4RWF - chains A and B; structure by X-ray diffraction, 1.76 A resolution.

== Chain A ==
Name: Maltose transporter subunit, Receptor activity-modifying protein 2, Calcitonin gene-related peptide type 1 receptor fusion protein
Source organism: Escherichia coli
UniProt: chimeric construct of P0AEX9, O60895, Q16602: residues 2-374 from P0AEX9 (MALE_ECOLI) positions 26-398 (UniProt number = residue number + 24); residues 1055-1138 from O60895 positions 55-138 (UniProt number = residue number - 1000); residues 2031-2116 from Q16602 positions 31-116 (UniProt number = residue number - 2000)
Amino-acid sequence (591 residues; numbered 1 to 2150; 1559 numbers in that range are skipped by the numbering (no residue carries them; nothing is unmodelled there); the number before each row is that of its first residue):
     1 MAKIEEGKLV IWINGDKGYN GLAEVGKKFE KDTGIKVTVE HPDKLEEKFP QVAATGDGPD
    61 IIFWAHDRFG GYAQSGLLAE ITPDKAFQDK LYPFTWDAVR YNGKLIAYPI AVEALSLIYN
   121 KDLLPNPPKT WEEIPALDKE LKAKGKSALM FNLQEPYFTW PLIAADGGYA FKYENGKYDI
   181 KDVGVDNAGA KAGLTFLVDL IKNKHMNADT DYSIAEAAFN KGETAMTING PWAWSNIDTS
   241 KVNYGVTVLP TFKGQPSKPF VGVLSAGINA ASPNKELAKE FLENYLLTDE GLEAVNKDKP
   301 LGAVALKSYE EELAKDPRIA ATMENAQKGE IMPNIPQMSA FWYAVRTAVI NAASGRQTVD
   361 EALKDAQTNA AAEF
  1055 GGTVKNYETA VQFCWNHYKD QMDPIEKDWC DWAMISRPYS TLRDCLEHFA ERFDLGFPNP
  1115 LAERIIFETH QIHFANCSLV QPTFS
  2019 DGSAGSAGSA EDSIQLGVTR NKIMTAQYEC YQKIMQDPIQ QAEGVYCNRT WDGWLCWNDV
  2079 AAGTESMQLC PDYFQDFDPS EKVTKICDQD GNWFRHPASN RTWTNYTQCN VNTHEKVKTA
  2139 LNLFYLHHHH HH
Disordered / not traced: 1-2, 2019-2031, 2130-2150
Sequence notes: expression tag (1, 2019-2030); conflict Arg-1106 (Leu106 in O60895); linker (1139)
Cystine bridges: Cys-1068/Cys-1099, Cys-1084/Cys-1131, Cys-2048/Cys-2074, Cys-2065/Cys-2105, Cys-2088/Cys-2127
From the paper describing this entry:
  - mutagenesis - R1097A, E1105A: unchanged signaling in response to AM
  - mutagenesis - R1097A/E1101A, R1097A/E1101W/G1110F/F1111W, E1101A/E1105A: decreased signaling in response to AM
  - specificity-determining residues: Glu-1101, Phe-1111 (proposed by the authors, not directly observed)
  - mutagenesis - W2069A, D2070A, W2072A (>20-fold), Y2091A, F2092A (>20-fold), D2094A (>20-fold), F2095A (>20-fold), K2103A, H2114A (>20-fold): decreased signaling in response to CGRP

== Chain B ==
Name: Adrenomedullin
UniProt: P35318 (ADML_HUMAN); residues 25-52 here correspond to UniProt positions 119-146 (UniProt number = residue number + 94)
Amino-acid sequence (29 residues; each row starts with the number of its first residue):
    25 KLAHQIYQFT DKDKDNVAPR SKISPQGYX
Disordered / not traced: 25-34
Sequence notes: amidation (53)
Modified residues: NH2 (amino group) at position 53
From the paper describing this entry:
  - contacts within the chain: Lys-46/Tyr-52
  - mutagenesis - Y52F: unchanged binding to CGRP receptor ECD complex

== How chain A and chain B interact ==
Residue-residue contacts (45):
  Arg-356(A) with Asp-39(B); Pro-43(B)
  Arg-1097(A) with Tyr-52(B), hydrogen bond
  Glu-1101(A) with Lys-46(B), salt bridge; Tyr-52(B), hydrogen bond
  Glu-1105(A) with Lys-46(B), salt bridge
  Phe-1111(A) with Tyr-52(B)
  Val-2036(A) with Asp-37(B)
  Thr-2037(A) with Lys-38(B); Asp-39(B), hydrogen bond (side chain-backbone)
  Asp-2070(A) with Tyr-52(B)
  Trp-2072(A) with Pro-43(B), hydrophobic; Lys-46(B); Ile-47(B), hydrophobic; Tyr-52(B)
  Asp-2090(A) with Lys-38(B), hydrogen bond (backbone-side chain)
  Tyr-2091(A) with Lys-38(B)
  Phe-2092(A) with Asp-39(B); Ala-42(B), hydrophobic; Pro-43(B)
  Gln-2093(A) with Asp-35(B), hydrogen bond (side chain-backbone); Lys-36(B), hydrogen bond (side chain-backbone); Lys-38(B), hydrogen bond (side chain-backbone); Asp-39(B), hydrogen bond (backbone-backbone); Asn-40(B), hydrogen bond
  Asp-2094(A) with Asn-40(B), hydrogen bond (backbone-backbone); Val-41(B); Ala-42(B), hydrogen bond (side chain-backbone)
  Phe-2095(A) with Ala-42(B), hydrophobic; Ile-47(B), hydrophobic
  His-2114(A) with Pro-49(B)
  Ala-2116(A) with Gln-50(B), hydrogen bond (backbone-side chain)
  Ser-2117(A) with Pro-49(B), hydrogen bond (side chain-backbone); Gln-50(B)
  Arg-2119(A) with Gln-50(B), hydrogen bond (side chain-backbone)
  Thr-2120(A) with Tyr-52(B)
  Trp-2121(A) with Ile-47(B); Ser-48(B), hydrogen bond (side chain-backbone); Pro-49(B); Tyr-52(B); NH2_53(B)
  Thr-2122(A) with Tyr-52(B), hydrogen bond (backbone-backbone); NH2_53(B), hydrogen bond (backbone-backbone)
  Asn-2128(A) with Arg-44(B); Ile-47(B)
Also at the interface, not in a pair above, chain A (29 interface residues in all): Gly-355, Pro-1112, Lys-2040, Gly-2071, Tyr-2124, Thr-2125
Also at the interface, not in a pair above, chain B (18 interface residues in all): Gly-51
The authors on this interface:
  - residue pairs: Arg-1097(A)/Tyr-52(B) (hydrogen bond), Glu-1101(A)/Tyr-52(B) (hydrogen bond), Glu-1101(A)/Lys-46(B) (hydrogen bond), Glu-1105(A)/Lys-46(B)
  - interface residues, chain A: Arg-1097(A), Glu-1105(A), Pro-1112(A)
  - interface residues, chain B: Lys-38(B), Ala-42(B), Pro-43(B), Lys-46(B), Ile-47(B), Ser-48(B)

== Overview ==
29 residues of chain A face 18 of chain B across their interface, with 17 hydrogen bonds and 2 salt bridges.
Among the polar pairs are Glu-1101(A)/Lys-46(B), Glu-1105(A)/Lys-46(B) and Arg-1097(A)/Tyr-52(B). The paper
describes hydrogen bonds between Arg-1097(A) and Tyr-52(B), Glu-1101(A) and Tyr-52(B) and Glu-1101(A) and
Lys-46(B); a contact between Glu-1105(A) and Lys-46(B). The paper reports that W2069A, D2070A and W2072A of
chain A, among others, reduce signaling in response to CGRP; interface residues Arg-1097(A), Glu-1105(A) and
Lys-38(B) among others; 15 substitutions were tested in all.
Here chain A is Maltose transporter subunit, Receptor activity-modifying protein 2, Calcitonin gene-related
peptide type 1 receptor fusion protein (Escherichia coli) and chain B is Adrenomedullin. Entry 4RWF (Crystal
structure of the CLR:RAMP2 extracellular domain heterodimer with bound adrenomedullin) was determined by X-ray
diffraction, deposited together with 4RWG.
